PDB entry 6BYT | X-ray diffraction, 2.20 A resolution | chain A

[Chain A]
Name: Short ulvan lyase
Source organism: Alteromonas sp. LOR
UniProtKB: A0A109PTH9 (A0A109PTH9_9ALTE); residues 26-522 here correspond to UniProt positions 32-528 (UniProt number = residue number + 6)
Sequence (506 residues; numbered 25 to 530; the number before each row is that of its first residue):
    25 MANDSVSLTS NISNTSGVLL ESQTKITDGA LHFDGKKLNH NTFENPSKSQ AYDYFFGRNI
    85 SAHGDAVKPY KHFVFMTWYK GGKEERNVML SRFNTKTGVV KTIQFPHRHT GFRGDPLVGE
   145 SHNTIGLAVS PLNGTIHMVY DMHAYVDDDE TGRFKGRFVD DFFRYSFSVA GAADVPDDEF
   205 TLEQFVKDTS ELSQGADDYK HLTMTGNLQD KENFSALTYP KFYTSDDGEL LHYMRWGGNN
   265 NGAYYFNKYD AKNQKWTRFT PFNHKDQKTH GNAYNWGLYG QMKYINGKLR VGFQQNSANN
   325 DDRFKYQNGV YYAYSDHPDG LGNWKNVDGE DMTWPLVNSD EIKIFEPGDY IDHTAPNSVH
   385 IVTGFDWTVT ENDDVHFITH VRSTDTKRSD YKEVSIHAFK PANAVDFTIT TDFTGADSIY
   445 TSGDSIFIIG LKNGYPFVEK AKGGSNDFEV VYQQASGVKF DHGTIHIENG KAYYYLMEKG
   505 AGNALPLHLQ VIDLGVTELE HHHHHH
Disordered / not traced: 25-40, 521-530
Construct notes: initiating methionine (25); engineered mutation Asn320 (Arg326 in A0A109PTH9); expression tag (523-530)
UniProt features mapped onto this chain:
  - active site: His146 (Proton donor/acceptor)
  - binding site (substrate): Ser145, His146, Tyr303, His384
  - binding site (Ca(2+)): Asp212, Asp222, Lys224, Asn323, Asp326, Phe328
  - site: Arg259 (Neutralizes the sugar carboxylate group at subsite +1)
Ion coordination: Ca2+ site 1: Asp212, Asp222, Lys224; Ca2+ site 2: Asn323, Asp326, Phe328
Reported in the primary citation:
  - mutagenesis - H146A, H167A, R259A, R320N: abolished catalytic activity
  - conformationally variable residues (side-chain flip): Arg259, Asn263
  - binding site for beta-D-glucopyranuronic acid: His146, Tyr243
  - binding site for 3-O-sulfo-alpha-L-rhamnopyranose: Ser145, His146, His167, Arg177, Tyr243, Asn263
  - binding site for 4,5-dehydro-D-glucuronic acid: Phe80, Gly81
  - catalytic residues: His146, His167, Tyr243, Arg259 (proposed by the authors, not directly observed)
  - contacts within the chain: His146-His167 (pi stacking), His146-Tyr243
  - mutagenesis - T242A, Y243F, N263A, Y330F: decreased catalytic activity
  - mutagenesis - Y303F: increased catalytic activity

[In short]
Asp212, Asp222 and Lys224 form the Ca2+ site 1. UniProt lists active-site residue His146, 4 substrate-binding
residues and 6 Ca2+-binding residues. The paper reports catalytic residues His146, His167 and Tyr243 among
others; H146A, H167A and R259A, among others, abolish catalytic activity; 9 substitutions were tested in all.
Chain A is Short ulvan lyase (Alteromonas sp. LOR); the structure, Complex structure of LOR107 mutant (R320)
with tetrasaccharide substrate, was determined by X-ray diffraction (same publication as 6BYP and 6BYX).
